PDB entry 6XZW | X-ray diffraction, 2.40 A resolution | chains L and H of the 3 polymer chains in the assembly

== Chain L ==
Molecule: Fab 4B3 (light chain)
From: Homo sapiens
Notes: antibody fragment or engineered binder
Amino-acid sequence (215 residues; row label = number of the first residue in the row):
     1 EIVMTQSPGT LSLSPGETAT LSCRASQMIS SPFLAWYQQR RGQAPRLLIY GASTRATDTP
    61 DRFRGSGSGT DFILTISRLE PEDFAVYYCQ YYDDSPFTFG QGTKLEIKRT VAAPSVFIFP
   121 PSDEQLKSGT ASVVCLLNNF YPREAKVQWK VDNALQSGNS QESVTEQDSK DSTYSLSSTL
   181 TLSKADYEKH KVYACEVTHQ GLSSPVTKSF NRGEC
Not modelled in the structure: 215
Disulfides: Cys-23/Cys-89, Cys-135/Cys-195

== Chain H ==
Molecule: Fab 4B3 (heavy chain)
From: Homo sapiens
Notes: antibody fragment or engineered binder
Amino-acid sequence (221 residues; row label = number of the first residue in the row):
     1 QVQLVQSGGG LVKPGGSLRL SCAASGFPFS SYYMSWIRQA PGKGLEWVSD INNSGNVKEY
    61 ADFVKGRLTI SRDNVKNSMY LHMNSLRVED TAVYYCARNR GRFDVWGQGT LVTVSAASTK
   121 GPSVFPLAPS SKSTSGGTAA LGCLVKDYFP EPVTVSWNSG ALTSGVHTFP AVLQSSGLYS
   181 LSSVVTVPSS SLGTQTYICN VNHKPSNTKV DKRVEPKSCD K
Not modelled in the structure: 133-134, 219-221
Disulfides: Cys-22/Cys-96, Cys-143/Cys-199

== Chain L / chain H interface ==
Contacting residue pairs - 63 pairs, chain L then chain H:
  Tyr-37(L) with Gly-101(H), hydrogen bond (side chain-backbone); Phe-103(H), hydrogen bond (side chain-backbone); Trp-106(H), hydrophobic
  Gln-39(L) with Gln-39(H), hydrogen bond; Tyr-95(H), hydrogen bond
  Gln-43(L) with Tyr-95(H)
  Ala-44(L) with Tyr-95(H), hydrophobic; Gly-107(H)
  Pro-45(L) with Leu-45(H), hydrophobic; Tyr-95(H); Trp-106(H)
  Leu-47(L) with Phe-103(H); Asp-104(H)
  Tyr-50(L) with Arg-102(H)
  Tyr-88(L) with Gln-39(H), hydrogen bond; Lys-43(H); Gly-44(H)
  Gln-90(L) with Gly-101(H), hydrogen bond (side chain-backbone); Phe-103(H)
  Tyr-92(L) with Gly-101(H); Arg-102(H)
  Asp-94(L) with Arg-100(H), salt bridge
  Ser-95(L) with Trp-47(H)
  Pro-96(L) with Trp-47(H)
  Phe-97(L) with Trp-47(H), hydrophobic; Asp-50(H); Arg-100(H); Gly-101(H)
  Phe-99(L) with Leu-45(H), hydrophobic; Phe-103(H), hydrophobic
  Phe-117(L) with Ser-135(H); Ala-140(H), hydrophobic
  Phe-119(L) with Leu-127(H); Ala-128(H); Ala-140(H)
  Pro-120(L) with Ser-130(H)
  Ser-122(L) with Phe-125(H); Pro-126(H)
  Glu-124(L) with Val-124(H); Phe-125(H); Pro-126(H); Lys-212(H), salt bridge
  Gln-125(L) with Phe-125(H); Lys-146(H)
  Thr-130(L) with Lys-146(H)
  Ser-132(L) with Leu-144(H); Lys-146(H)
  Leu-136(L) with Phe-169(H), hydrophobic
  Asn-138(L) with His-167(H), hydrogen bond; Thr-186(H)
  Asn-139(L) with His-167(H), hydrogen bond
  Gln-161(L) with Val-172(H); Leu-173(H), hydrogen bond (side chain-backbone); Gln-174(H)
  Glu-162(L) with Val-172(H)
  Ser-163(L) with Phe-169(H); Pro-170(H), hydrogen bond (side chain-backbone)
  Val-164(L) with Pro-170(H)
  Thr-165(L) with Phe-169(H)
  Ser-175(L) with His-167(H), hydrogen bond; Phe-169(H)
  Leu-176(L) with Phe-169(H)
  Ser-177(L) with Phe-169(H)
Also at the interface, not in a pair above, chain L (37 interface residues in all): Ser-115, Val-134, Asp-168
Also at the interface, not in a pair above, chain H (42 interface residues in all): Ile-37, Glu-46, Glu-59, Pro-129, Thr-138, Ala-139, Leu-141, Thr-168, Ser-182, Val-184

== Summary ==
Chain L and chain H form an interface of 37 and 42 residues respectively, with 11 hydrogen bonds and 2 salt
bridges. Polar pairs include Asp-94(L)/Arg-100(H), Glu-124(L)/Lys-212(H) and Tyr-37(L)/Gly-101(H).
Here chain L is Fab 4B3 (light chain) and chain H is Fab 4B3 (heavy chain), both from Homo sapiens. Entry 6XZW
(Crystal structure of the meningococcal vaccine antigen fHbp in complex with a cross-reactive human Fab) was
determined by X-ray diffraction.
